5ZJ4 - chain A; structure by X-ray diffraction, 1.50 A resolution.

== Chain A ==
Protein: ADP-ribosyltransferase
Organism: Streptomyces coelicolor (strain ATCC BAA-471 / A3(2) / M145)
UniProtKB: Q9L1E4 (Q9L1E4_STRCO); numbering as in UniProt (aligned over 43-204)
Amino-acid sequence (162 residues; numbered 43 to 204; the number before each row is that of its first residue):
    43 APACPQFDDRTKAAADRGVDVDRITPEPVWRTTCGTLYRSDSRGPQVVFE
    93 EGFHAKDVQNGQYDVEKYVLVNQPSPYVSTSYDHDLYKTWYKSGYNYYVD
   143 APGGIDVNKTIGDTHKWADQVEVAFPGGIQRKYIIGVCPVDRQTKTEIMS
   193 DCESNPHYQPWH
Unresolved in the structure: 43-44
Disulfide bonds: Cys46-Cys76, Cys180-Cys194
UniProt features mapped onto this chain:
  - motif: Trp132 to Gly136 (PN (phosphate-nicotinamide) loop)
  - binding site (NADH): Arg81 to Arg85, Lys98
  - binding site (GDP): Val111 to Asn114, Trp132 to Lys134, Trp159, Gln162
  - mutagenesis: Trp159 (W159A: No ADP-ribosylation of GDP), Gln162 (Q162E/N/S: No ADP-ribosylation of GDP), Glu164 (E164D: No ADP-ribosylation of guanosine)

== In short ==
UniProt lists 6 NADH-binding residues, 9 GDP-binding residues and 3 mutagenesis sites.
Chain A is ADP-ribosyltransferase (Streptomyces coelicolor (strain ATCC BAA-471 / A3(2) / M145)); the
structure, Guanine-specific ADP-ribosyltransferase, was determined by X-ray diffraction (same publication as
5ZJ5).
